7U2P - chains A and B; structure by X-ray diffraction, 2.60 A resolution.

Chain A:
Protein: Glucosyltransferase TcdA
Organism: Clostridioides difficile
Notes: EC 2.4.1.-
UniProt: P16154 (TCDA_CLODI); residues 1-542 here = UniProt positions 1-542
Amino-acid sequence (543 residues; numbered 0 to 542; the number before each row is that of its first residue; numbering starts at 0):
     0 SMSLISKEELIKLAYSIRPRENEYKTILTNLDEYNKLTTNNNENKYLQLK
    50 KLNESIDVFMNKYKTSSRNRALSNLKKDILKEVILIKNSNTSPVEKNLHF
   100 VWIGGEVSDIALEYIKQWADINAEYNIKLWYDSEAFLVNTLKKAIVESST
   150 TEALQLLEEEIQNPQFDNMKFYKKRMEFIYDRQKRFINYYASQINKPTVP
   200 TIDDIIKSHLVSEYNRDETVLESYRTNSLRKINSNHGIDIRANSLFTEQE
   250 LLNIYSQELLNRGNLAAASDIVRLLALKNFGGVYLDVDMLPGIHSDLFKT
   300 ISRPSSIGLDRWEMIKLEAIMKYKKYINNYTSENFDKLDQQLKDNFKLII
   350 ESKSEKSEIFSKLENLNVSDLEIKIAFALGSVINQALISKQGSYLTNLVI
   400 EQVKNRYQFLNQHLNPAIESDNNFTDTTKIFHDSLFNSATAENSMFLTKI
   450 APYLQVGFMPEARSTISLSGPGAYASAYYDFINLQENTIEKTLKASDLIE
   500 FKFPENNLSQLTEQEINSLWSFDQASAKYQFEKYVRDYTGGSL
Unresolved in the structure: 0
Sequence notes: expression tag (0); engineered mutation Ala190 (Lys in P16154)
Ion coordination: Mn2+: Asp287, Glu514 (together with uridine-5'-diphosphate-glucose)
Residues lining bound ligands: uridine-5'-diphosphate-glucose: Val100, Trp101, Ile102, Asn138, Leu264, Ala265, Ser268, Asp269, Arg272, Tyr283, Asp285, Val286, Asp287, Ile382, Asn383, Gln384, Thr464, Ile465, Ser468, Gly469, Pro470, Glu514, Ser517, Leu518, Trp519
What the authors report for this chain:
  - conformationally variable residues (loop rearrangement, side-chain flip): Phe435, Glu489 to Ile498, Glu514 to Asp522

Chain B:
Protein: Transforming protein RhoA
Organism: Homo sapiens
Notes: EC 3.6.5.2
UniProt: Q9QUI0 (RHOA_MOUSE); numbering as in UniProt (aligned over 1-181)
Amino-acid sequence (186 residues; numbered -4 to 181; the number before each row is that of its first residue; numbers below 1 keep their minus sign (Gly-4 is residue -4)):
    -4 GPLGSMAAIRKKLVIVGDGACGKTCLLIVFSKDQFPEVYVPNVFENYVAD
    46 IEVDGKQVELALWDTAGQEDYDRLRPLSYPDTDVILMCFSIDSPDSLENI
    96 PEKWTPEVKHFCPNVPIILVGNKKDLRNDEHTRRELAKMKQEPVKPEEGR
   146 DMANRIGAFGYMECSAKTKDGVREVFEMATRAALQA
Unresolved in the structure: -4 to 1, 181
Sequence notes: expression tag (-4 to 0); engineered mutation Asn37 (Thr in Q9QUI0)
UniProt features mapped onto this chain:
  - region: Ala61 to Asp78 (Switch II region)
  - motif: Tyr34 to Pro36, Val38 to Tyr42 (Effector region)
  - binding site (GTP): Gly12 to Thr19, Asp59 to Gln63, Asn117 to Asp120, Ser160 to Lys162
  - modified residue: Gln63 (5-glutamyl serotonin)
  - cross-link: Lys135 (Glycyl lysine isopeptide (Lys-Gly) (interchain with G-Cter in ubiquitin))
Ion coordination: Mg2+: Thr19 (together with GDP)
Residues lining bound ligands: GDP (guanosine-5'-diphosphate): Asp13, Gly14, Ala15, Cys16, Gly17, Lys18, Thr19, Cys20, Phe30, Lys118, Asp120, Leu121, Ser160, Ala161, Lys162
What the authors report for this chain:
  - binding site for uridine-5'-diphosphate-glucose: Asn37
  - conformationally variable residues (loop rearrangement, side-chain flip): Lys27, Gly62 to Leu69

Chain A / chain B interface:
Residue-residue contacts (42):
  Gln164(A) - Met134(B)
  Lys172(A) - Asp65(B)  salt bridge
  Asp309(A) - Val33(B)
  Arg310(A) - Val33(B)
  Met313(A) - Val33(B)  hydrophobic
  Ala377(A) - Val38(B)
  Leu378(A) - Ile23(B)  hydrophobic
  Leu378(A) - Lys27(B)
  Leu378(A) - Gln29(B)
  Leu378(A) - Pro36(B)
  Gly379(A) - Lys27(B)
  Gly379(A) - Gln29(B)
  Ser380(A) - Lys27(B)  hydrogen bond
  Ser380(A) - Phe39(B)
  Val381(A) - Val38(B)
  Val381(A) - Phe39(B)  hydrogen bond (backbone-backbone)
  Ile382(A) - Asn37(B)
  Lys428(A) - Arg68(B)
  His431(A) - Arg68(B)
  His431(A) - Leu69(B)
  Asp432(A) - Arg68(B)  salt bridge
  Phe435(A) - Arg68(B)
  Ala438(A) - Leu72(B)  hydrophobic
  Ser443(A) - Leu72(B)
  Lys448(A) - Glu40(B)  salt bridge
  Ala450(A) - Leu69(B)  hydrophobic
  Glu460(A) - Tyr66(B)
  Arg462(A) - Asn37(B)  hydrogen bond
  Ile465(A) - Asn37(B)
  Ile465(A) - Val38(B)
  Pro470(A) - Asn37(B)
  Pro470(A) - Phe39(B)
  Gly471(A) - Phe39(B)
  Ala474(A) - Phe39(B)  hydrophobic
  Thr491(A) - Phe39(B)
  Thr491(A) - Asn41(B)
  Leu510(A) - Tyr34(B)  hydrophobic
  Glu514(A) - Tyr34(B)  hydrogen bond
  Ile515(A) - Tyr34(B)  hydrophobic
  Ser517(A) - Asn37(B)
  Trp519(A) - Asn37(B)
  Ser520(A) - Asn37(B)
Also at the interface, not in a pair above, chain A (37 interface residues in all): Met444, Leu446, Thr447, Gln509, Gln523
Also at the interface, not in a pair above, chain B (23 interface residues in all): Pro31, Glu32, Val35, Trp58, Gln63, Ser73
The authors on this interface:
  - specific contacts: Lys172(A)-Asp65(B) (salt bridge), Gly379(A)-Lys27(B), Ser380(A)-Lys27(B) (hydrogen bond), His431(A)-Leu69(B), Asp432(A)-Arg68(B) (salt bridge), Phe435(A)-Arg68(B), Lys448(A)-Glu40(B) (salt bridge), Arg462(A)-Asn37(B) (hydrogen bond), Ser517(A)-Asn37(B), Ser520(A)-Asn37(B)
  - interface residues, chain A: Gly307(A), Met313(A), Ala377(A), Leu378(A), Val381(A), Ile382(A), His431(A), Phe435(A), Ala438(A), Ser443(A), Leu446(A), Thr447(A), Lys448(A), Ala450(A), Ile465(A), Pro470(A), Ala474(A), Thr491(A), Leu510(A), Glu514(A), Ile515(A), Trp519(A)
  - interface residues, chain B: Ile23(B), Lys27(B), Pro31(B), Val33(B), Tyr34(B), Val35(B), Pro36(B), Val38(B), Phe39(B), Glu40(B), Asn41(B), Ala61(B), Leu69(B), Leu72(B)

In short:
37 residues of chain A face 23 of chain B across their interface; the contacts include 4 hydrogen bonds and 3
salt bridges. Among the polar pairs are Lys172(A)-Asp65(B), Asp432(A)-Arg68(B) and Lys448(A)-Glu40(B). The
paper describes salt bridges between Lys172(A) and Asp65(B), Asp432(A) and Arg68(B) and Lys448(A) and
Glu40(B); contacts between Gly379(A) and Lys27(B), His431(A) and Leu69(B) and Phe435(A) and Arg68(B) among
others; hydrogen bonds between Ser380(A) and Lys27(B) and Arg462(A) and Asn37(B). The paper reports a binding
site for uridine-5'-diphosphate-glucose at Asn37(B); interface residues Gly307(A), Met313(A) and Ile23(B)
among others.
Here chain A is Glucosyltransferase TcdA (Clostridioides difficile) and chain B is Transforming protein RhoA
(Homo sapiens). Entry 7U2P (Structure of TcdA GTD in complex with RhoA) was determined by X-ray diffraction.
